Entry 7USC (electron microscopy, 3.00 A resolution); this record covers chains A and D of the 5 polymer chains in the assembly.

Chain A:
Protein: Cytoplasmic FMR1-interacting protein 1
Source organism: Homo sapiens
UniProt: Q7L576 (CYFP1_HUMAN); numbering as in UniProt (aligned over 1-1253)
Sequence (1253 residues; each row starts with the number of its first residue):
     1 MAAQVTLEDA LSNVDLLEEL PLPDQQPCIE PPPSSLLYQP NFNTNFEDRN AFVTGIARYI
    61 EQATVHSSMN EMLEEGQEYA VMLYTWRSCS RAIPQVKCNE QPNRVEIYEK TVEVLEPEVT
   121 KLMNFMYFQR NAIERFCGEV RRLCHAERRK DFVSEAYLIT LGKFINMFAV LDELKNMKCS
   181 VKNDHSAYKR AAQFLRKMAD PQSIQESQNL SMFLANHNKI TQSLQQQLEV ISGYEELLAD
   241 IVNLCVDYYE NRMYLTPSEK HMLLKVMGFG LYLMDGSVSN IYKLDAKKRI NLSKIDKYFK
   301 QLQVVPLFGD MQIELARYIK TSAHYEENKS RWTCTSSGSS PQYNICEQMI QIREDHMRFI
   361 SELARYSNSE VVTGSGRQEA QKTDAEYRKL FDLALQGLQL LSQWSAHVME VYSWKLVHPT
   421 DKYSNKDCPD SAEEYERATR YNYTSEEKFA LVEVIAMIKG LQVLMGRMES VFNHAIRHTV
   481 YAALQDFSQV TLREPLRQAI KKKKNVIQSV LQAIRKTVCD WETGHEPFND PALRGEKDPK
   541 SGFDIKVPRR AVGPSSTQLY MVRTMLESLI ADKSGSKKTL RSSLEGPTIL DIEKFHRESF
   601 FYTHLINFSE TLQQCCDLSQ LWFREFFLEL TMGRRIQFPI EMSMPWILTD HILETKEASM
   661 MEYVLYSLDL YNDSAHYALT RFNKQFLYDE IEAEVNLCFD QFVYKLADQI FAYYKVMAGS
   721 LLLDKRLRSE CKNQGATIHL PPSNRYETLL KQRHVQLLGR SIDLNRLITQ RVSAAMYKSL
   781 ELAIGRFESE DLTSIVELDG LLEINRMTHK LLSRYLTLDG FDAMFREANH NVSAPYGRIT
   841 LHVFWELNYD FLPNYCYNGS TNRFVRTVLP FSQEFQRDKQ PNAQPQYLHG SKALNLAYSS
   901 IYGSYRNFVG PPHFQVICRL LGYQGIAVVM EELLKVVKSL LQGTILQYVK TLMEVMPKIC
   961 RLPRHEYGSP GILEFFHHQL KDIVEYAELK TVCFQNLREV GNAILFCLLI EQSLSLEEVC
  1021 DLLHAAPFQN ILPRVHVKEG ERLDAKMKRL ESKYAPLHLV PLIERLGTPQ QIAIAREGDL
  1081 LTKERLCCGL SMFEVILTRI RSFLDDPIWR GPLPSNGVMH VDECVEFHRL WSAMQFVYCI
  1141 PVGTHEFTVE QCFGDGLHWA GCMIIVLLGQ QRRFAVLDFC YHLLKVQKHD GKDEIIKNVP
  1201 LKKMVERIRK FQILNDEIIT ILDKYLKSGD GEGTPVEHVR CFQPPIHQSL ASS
Disordered / not traced: 1-4, 27-56, 338-340, 368-379, 540-541, 575-577, 1228-1238, 1249-1253
Curated features (UniProtKB/Swiss-Prot):
  - modified residue: S583 (Phosphoserine), T1234 (Phosphothreonine)
  - natural variant: G820 (G820D; G820S)
  - mutagenesis: C179 (C179R: Reduced interaction with RAC1), R190 (R190D: Reduced interaction with RAC1), E434 (E434K: Reduced interaction with RAC1; when associated with A-626), F626 (F626A: Reduced interaction with RAC1; when associated with K-434), M632 (M632D: Reduced interaction with RAC1), L697 (L697D: Constitutive induction of the formation of actin filaments; when associated with D-704), Y704 (Y704D: Constitutive induction of the formation of actin filaments; when associated with D-697), L841 (L841A: Constitutive induction of the formation of actin filaments; when associated with 844-A-A-845), F844 to W845 (Constitutive induction of the formation of actin filaments; when associated with A-841)
What the authors report for this chain:
  - disease-associated variants - Y108H: increased signaling
  - mutagenesis - Y108A: decreased signaling
  - disease-associated variants - R87C: increased binding to GST-Rac1

Chain D:
Protein: Protein BRICK1
Source organism: Homo sapiens
UniProt: Q8WUW1 (BRK1_HUMAN); numbering as in UniProt (aligned over 1-75)
Sequence (75 residues; numbered 1 to 75; the number before each row is that of its first residue):
     1 MAGQEDPVQR EIHQDWANRE YIEIITSSIK KIADFLNSFD MSCRSRLATL NEKLTALERR
    61 IEYIEARVTK GETLT
Disordered / not traced: 1-9, 70-75
Curated features (UniProtKB/Swiss-Prot):
  - modified residue: A2 (N-acetylalanine)

Chain A / chain D interface:
Pairs across the interface (47):
  L7(A) - Y21(D)  hydrophobic
  L7(A) - I25(D)  hydrophobic
  L11(A) - S28(D)
  V14(A) - I32(D)  hydrophobic
  L17(A) - I32(D)  hydrophobic
  L17(A) - F35(D)
  E18(A) - K31(D)
  L22(A) - F39(D)  hydrophobic
  L22(A) - S42(D)
  P23(A) - S42(D)
  D24(A) - S45(D)  hydrogen bond (backbone-side chain)
  D24(A) - R46(D)
  D24(A) - T49(D)
  Q25(A) - S38(D)  hydrogen bond (side chain-backbone)
  Q25(A) - M41(D)
  E469(A) - K30(D)  salt bridge
  N473(A) - K30(D)
  R477(A) - E23(D)  salt bridge
  Y481(A) - W16(D)  hydrophobic
  Q485(A) - W16(D)
  C519(A) - I12(D)
  D520(A) - H13(D)  salt bridge
  D520(A) - W16(D)
  W521(A) - H13(D)
  G524(A) - R10(D)
  R550(A) - W16(D)
  R550(A) - A17(D)
  R550(A) - E20(D)  salt bridge
  A551(A) - E23(D)
  V552(A) - W16(D)  hydrophobic
  V552(A) - R19(D)
  V552(A) - E20(D)
  G553(A) - R19(D)  hydrogen bond (backbone-side chain)
  Q558(A) - W16(D)
  R753(A) - E52(D)  salt bridge
  H754(A) - M41(D)
  H754(A) - S45(D)
  Q756(A) - M41(D)
  D763(A) - A48(D)
  T817(A) - E52(D)  hydrogen bond
  T817(A) - A56(D)
  D819(A) - R59(D)  salt bridge
  A823(A) - Y63(D)
  R826(A) - Y63(D)
  R826(A) - R67(D)
  V832(A) - Y63(D)  hydrophobic
  V832(A) - R67(D)
Also at the interface, not in a pair above, chain A (44 interface residues in all): L20, S470, L484, K516, T517, E522, P554, S555, S761, N765, Y777, S833
Also at the interface, not in a pair above, chain D (30 interface residues in all): R44, A66

Overview:
44 residues of chain A face 30 of chain D across their interface; the contacts include 4 hydrogen bonds and 6
salt bridges. Polar pairs include E469(A)-K30(D), R477(A)-E23(D) and D520(A)-H13(D). UniProt lists 10
mutagenesis sites on chain A. From the paper: Y108H of chain A increases signaling; Y108A of chain A reduces
signaling.
Here chain A is Cytoplasmic FMR1-interacting protein 1 and chain D is Protein BRICK1, both from Homo sapiens.
Entry 7USC (Cryo-EM structure of WAVE Regulatory Complex) was determined by electron microscopy.
